PDB entry 7Z0A | X-ray diffraction, 1.22 A resolution | chain A

# Chain A
Molecule: Bacteriorhodopsin
Organism: Halobacterium salinarum
Reference sequence: P02945 (BACR_HALSA); residues 1-248 here correspond to UniProt positions 14-261 (UniProt number = residue number + 13)
Chain sequence (248 residues; each row starts with the number of its first residue):
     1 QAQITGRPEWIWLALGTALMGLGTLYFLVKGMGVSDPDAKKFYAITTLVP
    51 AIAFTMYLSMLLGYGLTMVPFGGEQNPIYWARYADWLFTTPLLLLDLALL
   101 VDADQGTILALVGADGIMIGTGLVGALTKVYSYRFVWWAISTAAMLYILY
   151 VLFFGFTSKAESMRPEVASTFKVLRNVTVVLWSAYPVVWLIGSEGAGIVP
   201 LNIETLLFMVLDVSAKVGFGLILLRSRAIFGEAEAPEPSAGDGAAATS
Unresolved in the structure: 1-4, 235-248
Modified / non-standard residues: K216 (n~6~-[(2Z,4E,6E,8E)-3,7-dimethyl-9-(2,6,6-trimethylcyclohex-1-en-1-yl)nona-2,4,6,8-tetraenyl]lysine; LYR)
Residues lining bound ligands:
  - eicosane (LFA), molecule 1: I11, A14, L15, A18, L22
  - eicosane (LFA), molecule 2: A14, T17, A18, G21, L22, L25, F54, L61
  - eicosane (LFA), molecule 3: L19, M209, V210, V213, S214
  - eicosane (LFA), molecule 4: L22, L25, Y26, V29
  - eicosane (LFA), molecule 5: L48, I52, T55, M56, F88, L92
  - eicosane (LFA), molecule 6: F54, L58, L62
  - eicosane (LFA), molecule 7: T67, W80, A84, L87, F88, L123, L127
  - eicosane (LFA), molecule 8: L87, F88, P91, L92, L95, V112
  - eicosane (LFA), molecule 9: S132, F135, V136, A139
  - eicosane (LFA), molecule 10: W138, T142, M145, L146, L149, V179, S183, P186, V187
  - eicosane (LFA), molecule 11: W138, V187, L190
  - eicosane (LFA), molecule 12: A139, T142, A143, L146
  - eicosane (LFA), molecule 13: A143, L146, Y147, Y150
  - eicosane (LFA), molecule 14: L146, L149, Y150, F153, F154
  - eicosane (LFA), molecule 15: K172, V173, N176, V177, V180
  - eicosane (LFA), molecule 16: K172, N176, V180
  - eicosane (LFA), molecule 17: V179, V180, S183
  - eicosane (LFA), molecule 18: V180, S183, A184
  - eicosane (LFA), molecule 19: I191, I198, V199
  - eicosane (LFA), molecule 20: I198, V199, P200, I203, L207
Swiss-Prot annotation at these positions:
  - site: D85 (Primary proton acceptor)
  - modified residue: Q1 (Pyrrolidone carboxylic acid)
From the paper describing this entry:
  - contacts within the chain: Y83-E194, D85-T89 (hydrogen bond), D85-D212 (water-mediated contact), E194-E204 (hydrogen bond), S193-E204

# Summary
Ligands of chain A: 20 copies of eicosane. From the paper: contacts within the chain involving Y83, E194 and
D85 among others.
Chain A is Bacteriorhodopsin (Halobacterium salinarum); the structure, Crystal structure of the ground state
of bacteriorhodopsin at 1.22 Angstrom resolution, was determined by X-ray diffraction (same publication as
7Z0C, 7Z0E, 7Z09 and 7Z0D).
